Entry 3LWP (X-ray diffraction, 2.50 A resolution); this record covers chains A and B of the 5 polymer chains in the assembly.

# Chain A
Protein: Probable tRNA pseudouridine synthase B
From: Pyrococcus furiosus
Notes: EC 5.4.99.25
UniProtKB: Q7LWY0 (TRUB_PYRFU); residues 4-343 here correspond to UniProt positions 1-340 (UniProt number = residue number - 3)
Amino-acid sequence (340 residues; row label = number of the first residue in the row):
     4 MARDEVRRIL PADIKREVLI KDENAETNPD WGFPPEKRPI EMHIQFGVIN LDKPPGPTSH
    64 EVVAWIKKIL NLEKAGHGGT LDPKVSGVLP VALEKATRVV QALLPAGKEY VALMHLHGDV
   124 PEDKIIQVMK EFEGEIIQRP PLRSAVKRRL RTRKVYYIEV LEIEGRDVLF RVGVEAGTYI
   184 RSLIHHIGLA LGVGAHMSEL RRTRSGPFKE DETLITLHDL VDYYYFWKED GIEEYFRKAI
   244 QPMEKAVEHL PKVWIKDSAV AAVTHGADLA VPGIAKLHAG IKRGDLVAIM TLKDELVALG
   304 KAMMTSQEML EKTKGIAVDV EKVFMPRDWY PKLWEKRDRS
Disordered / not traced: 4-10, 143-152, 338-343
Curated features (UniProtKB/Swiss-Prot):
  - active site: Asp85 (Nucleophile)
From the paper describing this entry:
  - catalytic residues: Asp85 (citing earlier work)
  - mutagenesis - D85A: abolished catalytic activity

# Chain B
Protein: Ribosome biogenesis protein Nop10
From: Pyrococcus furiosus
UniProtKB: Q8U1R4 (NOP10_PYRFU); residues 1-60 here = UniProt positions 1-60
Amino-acid sequence (60 residues; numbered 1 to 60; the number before each row is that of its first residue):
     1 MRFRIRKCPK CGRYTLKEVC PVCGEKTKVA HPPRFSPEDP YGEYRRRWKR EVLGIGRKEK
Disordered / not traced: 1-2, 56-60

# Interface between chain A and chain B
Residue-residue contacts (56):
  Asp55(A) - Pro32(B)
  Lys56(A) - Pro32(B)
  Pro57(A) - Pro32(B)  hydrophobic
  Pro57(A) - Pro33(B)
  Pro58(A) - Phe3(B)  hydrophobic
  Pro58(A) - Pro32(B)
  Pro58(A) - Arg34(B)  hydrogen bond (backbone-side chain)
  Trp68(A) - Phe35(B)
  Trp68(A) - Pro37(B)
  Lys71(A) - Pro37(B)  hydrogen bond (side chain-backbone)
  Ser89(A) - His31(B)  hydrogen bond
  Ser89(A) - Pro32(B)
  Val114(A) - Tyr14(B)  hydrophobic
  Leu164(A) - Arg13(B)  hydrogen bond (backbone-side chain)
  Leu164(A) - Tyr14(B)  hydrophobic
  Glu165(A) - Arg13(B)  salt bridge
  Glu165(A) - Tyr14(B)
  Glu165(A) - Thr15(B)  hydrogen bond
  Glu165(A) - Leu16(B)  hydrogen bond (side chain-backbone)
  Glu165(A) - Pro21(B)
  Glu167(A) - Arg4(B)  salt bridge
  Glu167(A) - Leu16(B)
  Glu167(A) - Lys17(B)  salt bridge
  Asp170(A) - Arg4(B)  salt bridge
  Leu172(A) - Ile5(B)  hydrophobic
  Leu172(A) - Thr15(B)
  Arg174(A) - Gly12(B)
  Arg174(A) - Tyr14(B)
  Glu202(A) - Phe3(B)
  Glu202(A) - Arg4(B)  hydrogen bond (side chain-backbone)
  Glu202(A) - Ile5(B)  hydrogen bond (side chain-backbone)
  Glu202(A) - His31(B)  salt bridge
  Leu203(A) - His31(B)
  Arg204(A) - Tyr14(B)  hydrogen bond
  Arg204(A) - Ala30(B)  hydrogen bond (side chain-backbone)
  Arg204(A) - Pro32(B)
  Thr206(A) - Tyr14(B)
  Glu213(A) - Lys7(B)  salt bridge
  Glu213(A) - Tyr14(B)  hydrogen bond
  Leu220(A) - Phe35(B)  hydrophobic
  His221(A) - Pro33(B)  hydrogen bond (side chain-backbone)
  His221(A) - Arg34(B)  hydrogen bond (side chain-backbone)
  His221(A) - Phe35(B)
  His221(A) - Lys49(B)
  Asp222(A) - Lys49(B)  salt bridge
  Val224(A) - Phe35(B)  hydrophobic
  Val224(A) - Arg45(B)
  Asp225(A) - Arg45(B)  salt bridge
  Asp225(A) - Arg46(B)  salt bridge
  Asp225(A) - Lys49(B)  salt bridge
  Tyr228(A) - Arg46(B)
  Phe229(A) - Arg46(B)
  Phe229(A) - Arg50(B)
  Phe229(A) - Leu53(B)  hydrophobic
  Asp233(A) - Arg50(B)  salt bridge
  Asp233(A) - Ile55(B)
Other interface residues (no listed pair), chain A (34 interface residues in all): Gly59, Ile72, Leu116, Thr219, Tyr226, Ile235, Tyr238

# Overview
34 residues of chain A face 24 of chain B across their interface; the contacts include 13 hydrogen bonds and
11 salt bridges. Among the polar pairs are Glu165(A)-Arg13(B), Glu167(A)-Arg4(B) and Glu167(A)-Lys17(B).
UniProt lists active-site residue Asp85(A) on chain A. The paper reports the catalytic residue Asp85(A); D85A
of chain A abolishes catalytic activity.
Chain A is Probable tRNA pseudouridine synthase B and chain B is Ribosome biogenesis protein Nop10, both from
Pyrococcus furiosus; the structure, Structure of H/ACA RNP bound to a substrate RNA containing 5BrdU, was
determined by X-ray diffraction together with 3LWO from the same study.
